PDB entry 1FKA | X-ray diffraction, 3.30 A resolution | chains A and H of the 20 polymer chains in the assembly

== Chain A ==
Molecule: 16S ribosomal RNA
Organism: Thermus thermophilus
Sequence (1518 nucleotides; each row starts with the number of its first residue):
     1 UUUGUUGGAGAGUUUGAUCCUGGCUCAGGGUGAACGCUGGCGGCGUGCCU
    51 AAGACAUGCAAGUCGUGCGGGCCGCGGGGUUUUACUCCGUGGUCAGCGGC
   101 GGACGGGUGAGUAACGCGUGGGUGACCUACCCGGAAGAGGGGGACAACCC
   151 GGGGAAACUCGGGCUAAUCCCCCAUGUGGACCCGCCCCUUGGGGUGUGUC
   201 CAAAGGGCUUUGCCCGCUUCCGGAUGGGCCCGCGUCCCAUCAGCUAGUUG
   251 GUGGGGUAAUGGCCCACCAAGGCGACGACGGGUAGCCGGUCUGAGAGGAU
   301 GGCCGGCCACAGGGGCACUGAGACACGGGCCCCACUCCUACGGGAGGCAG
   351 CAGUUAGGAAUCUUCCGCAAUGGGCGCAAGCCUGACGGAGCGACGCCGCU
   401 UGGAGGAAGAAGCCCUUCGGGGUGUAAACUCCUGAACCCGGGACGAAACC
   451 CCCGACGAGGGGACUGACGGUACCGGGGUAAUAGCGCCGGCCAACUCCGU
   501 GCCAGCAGCCGCGGUAAUACGGAGGGCGCGAGCGUUACCCGGAUUCACUG
   551 GGCGUAAAGGGCGUGUAGGCGGCCUGGGGCGUCCCAUGUGAAAGACCACG
   601 GCUCAACCGUGGGGGAGCGUGGGAUACGCUCAGGCUAGACGGUGGGAGAG
   651 GGUGGUGGAAUUCCCGGAGUAGCGGUGAAAUGCGCAGAUACCGGGAGGAA
   701 CGCCGAUGGCGAAGGCAGCCACCUGGUCCACCCGUGACGCUGAGGCGCGA
   751 AAGCGUGGGGAGCAAACCGGAUUAGAUACCCGGGUAGUCCACGCCCUAAA
   801 CGAUGCGCGCUAGGUCUCUGGGUCUCCUGGGGGCCGAAGCUAACGCGUUA
   851 AGCGCGCCGCCUGGGGAGUACGGCCGCAAGGCUGAAACUCAAAGGAAUUG
   901 ACGGGGGCCCGCACAAGCGGUGGAGCAUGUGGUUUAAUUCGAAGCAACGC
   951 GAAGAACCUUACCAGGCCUUGACAUGCUAGGGAACCCGGGUGAAAGCCUG
  1001 GGGUGCCCGCGAGGGAGCCCUAGCACAGGUGCUGCAUGGCCGUCGUCAGC
  1051 UCGUGCCGUGAGGUGUUGGGUUAAGUCCCGCAACGAGCGCAACCCCCGCC
  1101 GUUAGUUGCCAGCGGUUCGGCCGGGCACUCUAACGGGACUGCCCGCGAAA
  1151 GCGGGAGGAAGGAGGGGACGACGUCUGGUCAGCAUGGCCCUUACGGCCUG
  1201 GGCGACACACGUGCUACAAUGCCCUACAAAGCGAUGCCACCCGGCAACGG
  1251 GGAGCUAAUCGCAAAAAGGUGGGCCCAGUUCGGAUUGGGGUCUGCAACCC
  1301 GACCCCAUGAAGCCGGAAUCGCUAGUAAUCGCGGAUCAGCCAUGCCGCGG
  1351 UGAAUACGUUCCCGGGCCUUGUACACACCGCCCGUCACGCCAUGGGAGCG
  1401 GGCUCUACCCGAAGUCGCCGGGAGCCUACGGGCAGGCGCCGAGGGUAGGG
  1451 CCCGUGACUGGGGCGAAGUCGUAACAAGGUAGCUGUACCGGAAGGUGCGG
  1501 CUGGAUCACCUCCUUUCU
Unresolved in the structure: 1-5, 81-83, 541-551, 775-777, 942-949, 1035-1037, 1513-1518

== Chain H ==
Molecule: 30S ribosomal protein S8
Organism: Thermus thermophilus
UniProt: P24319 (RS8_THETH); residues 1-138 here = UniProt positions 1-138
Amino-acid sequence (138 residues; numbered 1 to 138; the number before each row is that of its first residue):
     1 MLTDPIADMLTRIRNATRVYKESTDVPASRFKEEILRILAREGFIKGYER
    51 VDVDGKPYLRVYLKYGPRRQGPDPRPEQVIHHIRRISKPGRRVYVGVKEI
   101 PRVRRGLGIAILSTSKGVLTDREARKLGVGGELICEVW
Unresolved in the structure: 1-2
Differences from the reference sequence: conflict Asp25 (Glu in P24319), Arg37 (Lys in P24319), Asp52 (Glu in P24319), Val61 (Ile in P24319), Tyr62 (His in P24319), His81 (Lys in P24319), Lys88 (Arg in P24319), Ser115 (Pro in P24319)

== Interface between chain A and chain H ==
Pairs across the interface (28):
  C570(A) - Pro89(H)  phosphate contact
  C570(A) - Gly90(H)  sugar contact
  G571(A) - Thr3(H)  phosphate contact
  G571(A) - Pro89(H)  phosphate contact
  C574(A) - Ser29(H)  phosphate contact
  C574(A) - Arg30(H)  phosphate contact
  U582(A) - Tyr94(H)  sugar contact
  C583(A) - Val95(H)  sugar contact
  C583(A) - Gly96(H)  phosphate contact
  C583(A) - Val97(H)  phosphate contact
  C583(A) - Gly130(H)  sugar contact
  C584(A) - Val97(H)  phosphate contact
  C584(A) - Lys98(H)  phosphate contact
  A624(A) - Ser115(H)  sugar contact
  A626(A) - Ser113(H)  base contact
  A626(A) - Thr114(H)  base contact
  A626(A) - Ser115(H)  base contact
  U811(A) - Asn15(H)  sugar contact
  A812(A) - Val19(H)  sugar contact
  G813(A) - Val19(H)  phosphate contact
  A837(A) - Arg18(H)  sugar contact
  C853(A) - Ala7(H)  sugar contact
  G854(A) - Asp4(H)  sugar contact
  G854(A) - Ala7(H)  sugar contact
  G854(A) - Lys88(H)  phosphate contact
  C855(A) - Lys88(H)  phosphate contact
  C855(A) - Pro89(H)  phosphate contact
  G856(A) - Gly90(H)  phosphate contact
Other interface residues (no listed pair), chain A (19 interface residues in all): C573, U625, G852
Other interface residues (no listed pair), chain H (26 interface residues in all): Thr11, Arg12, Ala28, Arg85, Gly128, Val129

== Overview ==
19 residues of chain A and 26 residues of chain H are in contact.
Chain A is 16S ribosomal RNA and chain H is 30S ribosomal protein S8, both from Thermus thermophilus; the
structure, Structure of functionally activated small ribosomal subunit at 3.3 A resolution, was determined by
X-ray diffraction.
